PDB entry 3VOA | X-ray diffraction, 1.73 A resolution | chain A

# Chain A
Protein: Cell division protein FtsZ
Organism: Staphylococcus aureus
UniProtKB: P0A029 (FTSZ_STAAM); numbering as in UniProt (aligned over 12-316)
Amino-acid sequence (308 residues; each row starts with the number of its first residue):
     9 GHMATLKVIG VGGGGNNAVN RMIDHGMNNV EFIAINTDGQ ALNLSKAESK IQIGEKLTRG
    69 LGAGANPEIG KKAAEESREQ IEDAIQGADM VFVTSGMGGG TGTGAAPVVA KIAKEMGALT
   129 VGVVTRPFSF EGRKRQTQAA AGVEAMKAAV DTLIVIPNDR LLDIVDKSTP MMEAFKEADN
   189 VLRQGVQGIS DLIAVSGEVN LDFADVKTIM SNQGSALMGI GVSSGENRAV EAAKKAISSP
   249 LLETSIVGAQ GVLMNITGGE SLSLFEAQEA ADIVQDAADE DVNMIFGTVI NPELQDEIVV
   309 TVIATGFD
Unresolved in the structure: 316
Construct notes: expression tag (9-11)
Metal / ion sites: Ca2+: Leu-200, Val-203, Asn-208, Leu-209
Ligand contacts: GDP (guanosine-5'-diphosphate): Gly-20, Gly-21, Gly-22, Asn-25, Arg-29, Gly-104, Met-105, Gly-107, Gly-108, Thr-109, Gly-110, Thr-133, Pro-135, Phe-136, Glu-139, Arg-143, Asn-166, Leu-169, Phe-183, Ala-186
Swiss-Prot annotation at these positions:
  - binding site (GTP): Gly-21 to Asn-25, Arg-29, Ala-71 to Ala-73, Gly-108 to Gly-110, Glu-139, Arg-143, Asn-166, Asp-187
  - mutagenesis: Asn-208 (N208A: Lack of GTPase activity. Does not polymerize in the presence of calcium ions)
What the authors report for this chain:
  - Ca2+ coordination: Leu-200, Val-203, Asn-208, Leu-209
  - binding site for GDP: Glu-139, Phe-183
  - mutagenesis - N208A: abolished catalytic activity

# In short
Chain A binds GDP. The Ca2+ site is built by Leu-200, Val-203, Asn-208 and Leu-209. UniProt lists 16
GTP-binding residues and one mutagenesis site. From the paper: a binding site for GDP at Glu-139 and Phe-183;
N208A abolishes catalytic activity.
Chain A is Cell division protein FtsZ (Staphylococcus aureus); the structure, Staphylococcus aureus FtsZ
12-316 GDP-form, was determined by X-ray diffraction together with 3VO8, 3VO9, 3VOB and 3VPA from the same
study.
